Entry 1V9U (X-ray diffraction, 3.60 A resolution); this record covers chains 1 and 4 of the 5 polymer chains in the assembly.

Chain 1:
Name: Coat protein VP1
Source organism: Human rhinovirus 2
UniProt: P04936 (POLG_HRV2); residues 1-289 here correspond to UniProt positions 568-856 (UniProt number = residue number + 567)
Amino-acid sequence (289 residues; numbered 1 to 289; the number before each row is that of its first residue):
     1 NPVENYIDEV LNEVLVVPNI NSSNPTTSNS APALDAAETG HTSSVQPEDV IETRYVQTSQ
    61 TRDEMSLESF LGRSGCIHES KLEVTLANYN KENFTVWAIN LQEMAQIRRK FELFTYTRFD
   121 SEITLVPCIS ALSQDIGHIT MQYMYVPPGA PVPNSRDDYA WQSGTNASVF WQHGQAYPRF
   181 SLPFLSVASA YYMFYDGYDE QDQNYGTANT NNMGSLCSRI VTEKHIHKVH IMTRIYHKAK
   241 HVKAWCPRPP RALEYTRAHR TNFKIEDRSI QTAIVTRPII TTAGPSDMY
Not modelled in the structure: 1-14, 284-289
UniProt features mapped onto this chain:
  - site: Ala283, Gly284 (Cleavage)

Chain 4:
Name: Coat protein VP4
Source organism: Human rhinovirus 2
UniProt: P04936 (POLG_HRV2); residues 1-68 here correspond to UniProt positions 2-69 (UniProt number = residue number + 1)
Amino-acid sequence (68 residues; row label = number of the first residue in the row):
     1 GAQVSRQNVG THSTQNSVSN GSSLNYFNIN YFKDAASNGA SKLEFTQDPS KFTDPVKDVL
    61 EKGIPTLQ
Not modelled in the structure: 1, 8-24, 44-68
UniProt features mapped onto this chain:
  - site: Gln68 (Cleavage)
  - lipidation: Gly1 (N-myristoyl glycine)

How chain 1 and chain 4 interact:
Pairs across the interface - 12 pairs, chain 1 then chain 4:
  Asp63(1) - Gln7(4)
  Ser66(1) - Leu43(4)
  Glu68(1) - Ser41(4)
  Asp120(1) - Ala36(4)
  Lys240(1) - Ala36(4)  hydrogen bond (side chain-backbone)
  Lys240(1) - Ser37(4)
  Lys240(1) - Asn38(4)  hydrogen bond (side chain-backbone)
  His241(1) - Ala35(4)
  His241(1) - Ala36(4)
  His241(1) - Asn38(4)  hydrogen bond (side chain-backbone)
  His241(1) - Gly39(4)  hydrogen bond (side chain-backbone)
  His241(1) - Ser41(4)
Interface residues without a listed pair, chain 1 (9 interface residues in all): Ser181, Leu182, Pro183
Interface residues without a listed pair, chain 4 (9 interface residues in all): Ala40

Summary:
The chain 1/chain 4 interface involves 9 residues from each chain; the contacts include 4 hydrogen bonds.
Polar contacts include Lys240(1)-Ala36(4), Lys240(1)-Asn38(4) and His241(1)-Asn38(4).
Chain 1 is Coat protein VP1 and chain 4 is Coat protein VP4, both from Human rhinovirus 2; the structure,
Human Rhinovirus 2 bound to a fragment of its cellular receptor protein, was determined by X-ray diffraction.
